PDB entry 6OBF | X-ray diffraction, 1.71 A resolution | chain A

[Chain A]
Protein: Tyrosine-protein kinase JAK2
From: Homo sapiens
Notes: EC 2.7.10.2
UniProt: O60674 (JAK2_HUMAN); numbering as in UniProt (aligned over 536-812)
Chain sequence (289 residues; row label = number of the first residue in the row):
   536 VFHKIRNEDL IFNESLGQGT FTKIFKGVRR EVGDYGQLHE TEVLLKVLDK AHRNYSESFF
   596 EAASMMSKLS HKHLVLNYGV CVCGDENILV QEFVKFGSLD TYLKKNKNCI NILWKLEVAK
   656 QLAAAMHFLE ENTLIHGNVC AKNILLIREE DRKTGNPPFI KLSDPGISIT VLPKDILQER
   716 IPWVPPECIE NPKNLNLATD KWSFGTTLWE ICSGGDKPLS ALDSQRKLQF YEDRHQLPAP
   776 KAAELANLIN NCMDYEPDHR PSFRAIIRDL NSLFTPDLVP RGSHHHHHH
Not modelled in the structure: 536, 809-824
Construct notes: engineered mutation Ala659 (Trp in O60674), Ala777 (Trp in O60674), His794 (Phe in O60674); expression tag (813-824)
Small-molecule neighbours: M4G ([4-({5-amino-3-[(4-sulfamoylphenyl)amino]-1H-1,2,4-triazole-1-carbonyl}amino)phenoxy]acetic acid): Leu551, Gly554, Thr555, Ile559, Leu579, Lys581, Val610, Gln626, Glu627, Phe628, Val629, Lys630, Phe631, Gly632, Ser633, Asn673, Lys677, Asn678, Leu680, Ser698, Arg715
UniProt features mapped onto this chain:
  - site: Asp710, Ile711 (Breakpoint for translocation to form PCM1-JAK2 fusion protein)
  - modified residue: Tyr570 (Phosphotyrosine)
  - natural variant: Phe537 to Lys539 (sequence variant, change not given here; In myeloproliferative disorder with erythrocytosis), His538 to Lys539 (sequence variant, change not given here; In myeloproliferative disorder with erythrocytosis), Lys539 (K539L: In myeloproliferative disorder with erythrocytosis), Lys607 (K607N: In AML), Val617 (V617F: In PV, THCYT3 and AML; V617I: In THCYT3)
What the authors report for this chain:
  - binding site for M4G: Thr555

[Overview]
Chain A binds compound M4G. The paper reports a binding site for M4G at Thr555.
Chain A is Tyrosine-protein kinase JAK2 (Homo sapiens); the structure, JAK2 JH2 in complex with JAK179, was
determined by X-ray diffraction (same publication as 6OAV, 6OBB, 6OBL and 6OCC).
